2WH0 - chains A and B of the 3 polymer chains in the assembly; structure by X-ray diffraction, 2.25 A resolution.

== Chain A (and B) ==
Molecule: 14-3-3 protein zeta/delta
From: Homo sapiens
Notes: chain B of this document is another copy of the same molecule, construct and numbering; everything in this record applies to it too
Reference sequence: P63104 (1433Z_HUMAN); numbering as in UniProt (aligned over 1-245)
Chain sequence (245 residues; each row starts with the number of its first residue):
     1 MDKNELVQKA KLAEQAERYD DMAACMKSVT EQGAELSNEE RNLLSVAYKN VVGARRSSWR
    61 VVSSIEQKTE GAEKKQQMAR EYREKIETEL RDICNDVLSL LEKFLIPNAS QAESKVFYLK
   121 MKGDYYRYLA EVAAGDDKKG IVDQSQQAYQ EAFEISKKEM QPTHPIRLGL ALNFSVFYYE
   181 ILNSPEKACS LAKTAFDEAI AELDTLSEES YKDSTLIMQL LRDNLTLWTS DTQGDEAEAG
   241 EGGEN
Disordered / not traced: 1, 71, 204-209, 230-245 (chain B: 1, 229-245)

== How chain A and chain B interact ==
Contacting residue pairs (30; chain A residue first):
  Glu5(A) - Met78(B)
  Gln8(A) - Met78(B)
  Lys9(A) - Met78(B)
  Leu12(A) - Met78(B)
  Leu12(A) - Ala79(B)
  Ala13(A) - Tyr82(B)
  Gln15(A) - Val61(B)
  Gln15(A) - Ile65(B)
  Ala16(A) - Ser58(B)  hydrogen bond (backbone-side chain)
  Ala16(A) - Val62(B)  hydrophobic
  Arg18(A) - Ser58(B)
  Arg18(A) - Tyr82(B)  hydrogen bond
  Arg18(A) - Ile86(B)
  Arg18(A) - Glu89(B)  salt bridge
  Asp21(A) - Tyr82(B)  hydrogen bond
  Arg55(A) - Arg18(B)
  Ser58(A) - Ala16(B)  hydrogen bond (side chain-backbone)
  Ser58(A) - Arg18(B)
  Val61(A) - Gln15(B)
  Val61(A) - Ala16(B)
  Ile65(A) - Gln15(B)
  Met78(A) - Glu5(B)
  Met78(A) - Gln8(B)
  Met78(A) - Lys9(B)
  Met78(A) - Leu12(B)
  Tyr82(A) - Ala13(B)
  Tyr82(A) - Arg18(B)  hydrogen bond
  Tyr82(A) - Asp21(B)  hydrogen bond
  Ile86(A) - Arg18(B)
  Glu89(A) - Arg18(B)  salt bridge
Interface residues without a listed pair, chain A (19 interface residues in all): Val62, Ala79
Interface residues without a listed pair, chain B (20 interface residues in all): Arg55, Lys85

== In short ==
19 residues of chain A and 20 residues of chain B are in contact; the contacts include 6 hydrogen bonds and 2
salt bridges. Among the polar pairs are Arg18(A)-Glu89(B), Ala16(A)-Ser58(B) and Arg18(A)-Tyr82(B).
Both chains are 14-3-3 protein zeta/delta (Homo sapiens). Entry 2WH0 (Recognition of an intrachain tandem
14-3-3 binding site within protein kinase C epsilon) was determined by X-ray diffraction.
